PDB entry 3NGI | X-ray diffraction, 1.89 A resolution | chains A and T of the 3 polymer chains in the assembly

== Chain A ==
Molecule: DNA polymerase
Organism: Enterobacteria phage RB69
Notes: EC 2.7.7.7
Reference sequence: Q38087 (DPOL_BPR69); residues 1-903 here = UniProt positions 1-903
Chain sequence (903 residues; numbered 1 to 903; the number before each row is that of its first residue):
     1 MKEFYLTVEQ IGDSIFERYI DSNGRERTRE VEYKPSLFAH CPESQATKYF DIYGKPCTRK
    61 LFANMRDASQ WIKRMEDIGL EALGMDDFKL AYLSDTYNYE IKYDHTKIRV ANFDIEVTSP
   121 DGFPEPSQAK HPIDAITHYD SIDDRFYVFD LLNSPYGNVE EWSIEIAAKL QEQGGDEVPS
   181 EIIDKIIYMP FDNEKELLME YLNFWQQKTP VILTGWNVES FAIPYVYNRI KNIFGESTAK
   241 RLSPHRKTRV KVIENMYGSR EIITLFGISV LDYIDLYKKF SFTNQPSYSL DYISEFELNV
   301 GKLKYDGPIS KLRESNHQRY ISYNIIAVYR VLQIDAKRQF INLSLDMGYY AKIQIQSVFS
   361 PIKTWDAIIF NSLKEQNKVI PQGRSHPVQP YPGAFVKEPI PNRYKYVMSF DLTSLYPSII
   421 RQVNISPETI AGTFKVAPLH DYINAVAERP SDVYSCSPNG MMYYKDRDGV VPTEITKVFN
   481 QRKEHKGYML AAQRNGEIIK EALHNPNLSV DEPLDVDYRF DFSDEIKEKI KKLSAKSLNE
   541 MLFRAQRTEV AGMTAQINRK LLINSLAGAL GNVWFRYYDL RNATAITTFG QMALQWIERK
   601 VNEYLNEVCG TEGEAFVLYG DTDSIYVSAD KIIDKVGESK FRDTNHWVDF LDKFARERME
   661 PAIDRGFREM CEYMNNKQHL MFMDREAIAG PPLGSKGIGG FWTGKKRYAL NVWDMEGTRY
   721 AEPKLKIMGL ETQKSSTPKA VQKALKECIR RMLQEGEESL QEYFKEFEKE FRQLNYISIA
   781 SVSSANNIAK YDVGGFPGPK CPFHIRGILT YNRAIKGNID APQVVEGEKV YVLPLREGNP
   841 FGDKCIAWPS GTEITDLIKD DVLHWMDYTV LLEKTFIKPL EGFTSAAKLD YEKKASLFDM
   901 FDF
Sequence notes: engineered mutation Ala222 (Asp in Q38087), Ala327 (Asp in Q38087), Ala567 (Tyr in Q38087)
Curated features (UniProtKB/Swiss-Prot):
  - region: Thr248 to Thr264 (Beta hairpin), Lys705 to Tyr708 (Binding of DNA in B-conformation), Leu897 to Phe903 (Interaction with the polymerase clamp)
  - binding site (Mg(2+)): Asp114, Glu116, Asp411, Leu412, Asp623
  - binding site (substrate): Ser414 to Tyr416, Arg482, Lys560
  - site: Asp621 (Optimization of metal coordination by the polymerase active site), Lys706 (Optimization of metal coordination by the polymerase active site), Asp714 (Essential for viral replication)
  - mutagenesis: Leu415 (L415A/G: Decreases base selectivity by several hundred fold; L415G/F: Increased misinsertion, increased mismatch extension and inefficient proofreading; L415M: No effect on base selectivity), Leu561 (L561A: No effect on the ability to recognize damaged DNA. Increase in probability of nucleotide incorporation), Ser565 (S565G: Increased incorporation efficiency of correct dNMPs; when associated with A-567), Asp621 (D621A: Drastic decrease in the efficiency of incorporation of dGMP), Lys706 (K706A: Almost complete loss of polymerase activity), Asp714 (D714A: Complete loss of viral replication)

== Chain T ==
Molecule: 18-nt DNA strand
Sequence (18 nucleotides; each row starts with the number of its first residue):
     1 TCAGGTAAGC AGTCCGCG

== Chain A / chain T interface ==
Pairs across the interface (48; chain A residue first):
  Glu219(A) - DC2(T)  hydrogen bond to the base
  Ile253(A) - DC2(T)  phosphate contact
  Glu254(A) - DC2(T)  sugar contact
  Arg260(A) - DC2(T)  salt bridge to the phosphate
  Ile262(A) - DC2(T)  base contact
  Asp275(A) - DA3(T)  base contact
  Phe359(A) - DA3(T)  sugar contact
  Ser360(A) - DA3(T)  phosphate contact
  Ser360(A) - DG4(T)  hydrogen bond to the phosphate
  Pro361(A) - DA3(T)  phosphate contact
  Pro361(A) - DG4(T)  phosphate contact
  Ile362(A) - DG4(T)  hydrogen bond to the phosphate
  Tyr391(A) - DG5(T)  sugar contact
  Tyr391(A) - DT6(T)  sugar contact
  Pro392(A) - DT6(T)  phosphate contact
  Pro392(A) - DA7(T)  phosphate contact
  Gly393(A) - DT6(T)  hydrogen bond to the phosphate
  Gly393(A) - DA7(T)  hydrogen bond to the phosphate
  Ala394(A) - DA7(T)  sugar contact
  Val396(A) - DA8(T)  phosphate contact
  Leu561(A) - DG4(T)  base contact
  Asn564(A) - DG4(T)  hydrogen bond to the base
  Ser565(A) - DG4(T)  sugar contact
  Gly568(A) - DG4(T)  base contact
  Gly568(A) - DG5(T)  sugar contact
  Ala569(A) - DG4(T)  sugar contact
  Gly571(A) - DG5(T)  sugar contact
  Asn572(A) - DG4(T)  hydrogen bond to the phosphate
  Asn572(A) - DG5(T)  hydrogen bond to the phosphate
  Lys705(A) - DA8(T)  salt bridge to the phosphate
  Lys705(A) - DG9(T)  sugar contact
  Lys706(A) - DA7(T)  base contact
  Lys706(A) - DA8(T)  sugar contact
  Arg707(A) - DG9(T)  phosphate contact
  Arg707(A) - DC10(T)  salt bridge to the phosphate
  Glu731(A) - DC10(T)  sugar contact
  Ser784(A) - DT1(T)  hydrogen bond to the base
  Asn786(A) - DT1(T)  hydrogen bond to the base
  Pro799(A) - DC14(T)  phosphate contact
  Lys800(A) - DG12(T)  base contact
  Lys800(A) - DT13(T)  hydrogen bond to the base
  Lys800(A) - DC14(T)  hydrogen bond to the phosphate
  Cys801(A) - DT13(T)  sugar contact
  Phe803(A) - DG12(T)  sugar contact
  Gly827(A) - DT1(T)  base contact
  Lys844(A) - DT13(T)  salt bridge to the phosphate
  Lys874(A) - DG12(T)  salt bridge to the phosphate
  Lys878(A) - DA11(T)  phosphate contact
Other interface residues (no listed pair), chain A (44 interface residues in all): Lys251, Asn255, Lys363, Pro390, Glu398, Ala567, Gly798, Arg806

== Summary ==
44 residues of chain A face 14 of chain T across their interface; the contacts include 12 hydrogen bonds and 5
salt bridges. Polar contacts include Glu219(A)-DC2(T), Asn564(A)-DG4(T) and Ser784(A)-DT1(T). UniProt lists 5
Mg2+-binding residues, 5 substrate-binding residues and 6 mutagenesis sites on chain A.
Chain A is DNA polymerase (Enterobacteria phage RB69) and chain T is an 18-nt DNA strand; the structure, RB69
DNA Polymerase (Y567A) Ternary Complex with dTTP Opposite dG, was determined by X-ray diffraction (same
publication as 3NDK, 3NE6 and 3NHG).
